3S8V - chains A and X; structure by X-ray diffraction, 3.10 A resolution.

[Chain A]
Molecule: Low-density lipoprotein receptor-related protein 6
Organism: Homo sapiens
Notes: fragment: E3E4, residues 629-1243
UniProt: O75581 (LRP6_HUMAN); numbering as in UniProt (aligned over 629-1243)
Amino-acid sequence (623 residues; each row starts with the number of its first residue):
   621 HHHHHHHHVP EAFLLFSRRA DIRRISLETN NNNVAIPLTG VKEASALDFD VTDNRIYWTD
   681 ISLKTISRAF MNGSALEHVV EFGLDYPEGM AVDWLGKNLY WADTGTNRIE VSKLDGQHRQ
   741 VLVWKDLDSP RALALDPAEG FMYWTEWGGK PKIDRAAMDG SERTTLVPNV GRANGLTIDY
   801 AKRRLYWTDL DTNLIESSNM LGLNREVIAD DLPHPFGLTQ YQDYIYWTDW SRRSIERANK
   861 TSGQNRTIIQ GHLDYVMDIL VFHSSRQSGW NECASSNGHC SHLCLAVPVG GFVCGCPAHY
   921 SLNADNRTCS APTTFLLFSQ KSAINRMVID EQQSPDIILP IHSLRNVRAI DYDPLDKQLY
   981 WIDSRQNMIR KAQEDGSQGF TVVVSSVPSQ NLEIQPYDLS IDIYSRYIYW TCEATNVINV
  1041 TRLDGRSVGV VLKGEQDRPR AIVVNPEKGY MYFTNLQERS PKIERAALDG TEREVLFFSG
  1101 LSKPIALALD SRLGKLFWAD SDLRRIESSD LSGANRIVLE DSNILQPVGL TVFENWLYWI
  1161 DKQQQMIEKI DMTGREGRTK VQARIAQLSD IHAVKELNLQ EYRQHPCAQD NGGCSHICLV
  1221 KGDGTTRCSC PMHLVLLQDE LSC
Not modelled in the structure: 621-628, 909-910, 953-954, 1006-1013, 1173-1175
Sequence notes: expression tag (621-628); conflict Ile1062 (Val in O75581)
Disulfides: Cys893-Cys904, Cys900-Cys914, Cys916-Cys929, Cys1207-Cys1218, Cys1214-Cys1228, Cys1230-Cys1243
Curated features (UniProtKB/Swiss-Prot):
  - glycosylation (N-linked (GlcNAc...) asparagine): Asn692, Asn859, Asn865, Asn926, Asn1039

[Chain X]
Molecule: Dickkopf-related protein 1
Organism: Homo sapiens
Notes: fragment: Dkk1c, residues 184-266
UniProt: O94907 (DKK1_HUMAN); residue numbers follow UniProt; this construct covers 183-266
Amino-acid sequence (88 residues; numbered 179 to 266; the number before each row is that of its first residue):
   179 GPGSGQEGSV CLRSSDCASG LCCARHFWSK ICKPVLKEGQ VCTKHRRKGS HGLEIFQRCY
   239 CGEGLSCRIQ KDHHQASNSS RLHTCQRH
Not modelled in the structure: 179-183, 249-257, 266
Sequence notes: expression tag (179-182)
Disulfides: Cys189-Cys201, Cys195-Cys210, Cys200-Cys237, Cys220-Cys245, Cys239-Cys263
Curated features (UniProtKB/Swiss-Prot):
  - glycosylation: Asn256 (N-linked (GlcNAc...) asparagine)

[How chain A and chain X interact]
Pairs across the interface (39; chain A residue first):
  Arg639(A) - Trp206(X)
  Glu663(A) - Trp206(X)
  Ser665(A) - Phe205(X)
  Ile681(A) - Phe205(X)  hydrophobic
  Tyr706(A) - His204(X)
  Tyr706(A) - Ile209(X)
  Glu708(A) - His204(X)  salt bridge
  Glu708(A) - Phe205(X)
  Arg751(A) - Phe205(X)
  Arg751(A) - Phe234(X)
  Trp767(A) - Phe234(X)  hydrophobic
  Gly769(A) - Gln218(X)
  Gly769(A) - Val219(X)  hydrogen bond (backbone-backbone)
  Pro771(A) - Val219(X)
  Val790(A) - Leu260(X)
  Gly791(A) - Leu260(X)
  Arg792(A) - Thr221(X)
  Arg792(A) - Glu232(X)  salt bridge
  Arg792(A) - Phe234(X)  hydrogen bond (side chain-backbone)
  Arg792(A) - Arg236(X)
  Asp811(A) - Arg236(X)  salt bridge
  Thr812(A) - Arg224(X)
  Thr812(A) - Ser258(X)
  Asn813(A) - Arg224(X)
  Leu814(A) - Ser258(X)
  Pro833(A) - Arg225(X)
  His834(A) - Ser228(X)  hydrogen bond
  Phe836(A) - Phe234(X)  hydrophobic
  Trp850(A) - Leu231(X)
  Trp850(A) - Ile233(X)  hydrophobic
  Trp850(A) - Phe234(X)  hydrophobic
  Ser851(A) - Arg225(X)
  Ser851(A) - Leu231(X)
  Tyr875(A) - Trp206(X)  hydrophobic
  Tyr875(A) - Leu231(X)  hydrogen bond (side chain-backbone)
  Tyr875(A) - Ile233(X)  hydrophobic
  Met877(A) - Phe205(X)  hydrophobic
  Met877(A) - Phe234(X)  hydrophobic
  Arg1184(A) - Glu185(X)  salt bridge
Other interface residues (no listed pair), chain A (27 interface residues in all): Thr724, Gly768
Other interface residues (no listed pair), chain X (19 interface residues in all): Gly230
Interface features reported in the paper:
  - residue pairs: Glu708(A)-His204(X) (hydrogen bond), Gly769(A)-Val219(X) (backbone contact), Arg792(A)-Glu232(X) (salt bridge), Asp811(A)-Arg236(X) (salt bridge), His834(A)-Ser228(X) (hydrogen bond)
  - interface residues, chain A: Ile681(A), Tyr706(A), Trp767(A), Phe836(A), Trp850(A), Tyr875(A), Met877(A)
  - interface residues, chain X: Phe205(X), Trp206(X), Lys222(X), Arg224(X), Arg225(X), Leu231(X), Ile233(X), Phe234(X)
  - hot spots on chain X (mutagenesis) - F205A/W206A, R224A/R225A, I233A/F234A: abolished signaling with Low-density lipoprotein receptor-related protein 6 (chain A)

[Summary]
The interface between chain A and chain X involves 27 residues on one side and 19 on the other, with 4
hydrogen bonds and 4 salt bridges. Among the polar pairs are Glu708(A)-His204(X), Arg792(A)-Glu232(X) and
Asp811(A)-Arg236(X). The paper describes hydrogen bonds between Glu708(A) and His204(X) and His834(A) and
Ser228(X); a backbone contact between Gly769(A) and Val219(X); salt bridges between Arg792(A) and Glu232(X)
and Asp811(A) and Arg236(X). The paper reports that F205A/W206A, R224A/R225A and I233A/F234A of chain X
abolish signaling with Low-density lipoprotein receptor-related protein 6 (chain A); interface residues
Ile681(A), Tyr706(A) and Phe205(X) among others.
Here chain A is Low-density lipoprotein receptor-related protein 6 and chain X is Dickkopf-related protein 1,
both from Homo sapiens. Entry 3S8V (Crystal structure of LRP6-Dkk1 complex) was determined by X-ray
diffraction together with 3S94 and 3S8Z from the same study.
